4NJG - chains A and B; structure by X-ray diffraction, 2.60 A resolution.

Chain A (and B):
Protein: 7-carboxy-7-deazaguanine synthase
From: Burkholderia multivorans
Notes: EC 4.3.99.3; chain B of this document is another copy of the same molecule, construct and numbering; everything in this record applies to it too
Reference sequence: A9AC61 (A9AC61_BURM1); residues 1-210 here = UniProt positions 1-210
Amino-acid sequence (230 residues; numbered -19 to 210; the number before each row is that of its first residue; numbers below 1 keep their minus sign (Met-19 is residue -19)):
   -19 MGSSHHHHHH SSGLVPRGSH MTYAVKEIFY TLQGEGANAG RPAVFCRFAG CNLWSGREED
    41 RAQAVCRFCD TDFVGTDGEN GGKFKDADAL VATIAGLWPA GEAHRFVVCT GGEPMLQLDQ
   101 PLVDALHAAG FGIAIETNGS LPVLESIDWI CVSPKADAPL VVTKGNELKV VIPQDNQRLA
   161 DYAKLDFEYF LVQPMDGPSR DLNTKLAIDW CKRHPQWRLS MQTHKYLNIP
Unresolved in the structure: -19 to 1
Differences from the reference sequence: expression tag (-19 to 0)
Metal / ion sites: 4Fe-4S cluster Fe: Cys31, Cys46, Cys49 (together with S-adenosylmethionine)
Residues lining bound ligands:
  - 6-carboxypterin (HHS): Phe9, Thr11, Leu12, Gln13, Gly14, Glu15, Phe25, Arg27, Thr51, Thr90, Glu116, His204, Ile209, Pro210
  - S-adenosylmethionine (SAM): Glu15, Phe48, Cys49, Asp50, Thr51, Thr90, Gly91, Gly92, Glu93, Glu116, Thr117, Asn118, Ser133, Lys135, Lys149, Val151, Gln173, Pro174, Met175, Asp176, Gln202
  - 4Fe-4S cluster (SF4): Cys31, Leu33, Trp34, Cys46, Cys49, Phe53, Gly91, Gly92, Asn118, Lys135
Reported in the primary citation:
  - binding site for S-adenosylmethionine: Phe48, Asp50, Gly91 to Glu93, Ser133, Lys135, Val151, Gln173, Asp176
  - binding site for 6-carboxypterin: Phe25, His204, Pro210
  - catalytic residues: Glu116, Pro210 (proposed by the authors, not directly observed)

Chain A / chain B interface:
Pairs across the interface - 53 pairs, chain A then chain B:
  Tyr10(A) with Lys192(B), hydrogen bond (side chain-backbone)
  Thr11(A) with Lys192(B)
  Leu12(A) with Ile188(B), hydrophobic; Cys191(B), hydrophobic; Leu199(B), hydrophobic
  Asn18(A) with Arg198(B)
  Ala19(A) with Leu199(B)
  Gly20(A) with Arg198(B); Leu199(B), hydrogen bond (backbone-backbone)
  Arg21(A) with Arg198(B)
  Pro22(A) with Cys191(B); Pro195(B); Trp197(B)
  Trp78(A) with Pro195(B), hydrophobic
  Pro79(A) with Lys192(B)
  Glu82(A) with Arg193(B); His194(B); Pro195(B)
  Ala83(A) with Pro195(B)
  His84(A) with Pro195(B); Gln196(B)
  Thr184(A) with Leu207(B)
  Ile188(A) with Ile209(B), hydrophobic
  Cys191(A) with Tyr10(B); Leu12(B), hydrophobic; Pro22(B)
  Lys192(A) with Tyr10(B), hydrogen bond (backbone-side chain); Leu12(B); Pro79(B)
  Arg193(A) with Glu82(B)
  His194(A) with Glu82(B)
  Pro195(A) with Pro22(B), hydrophobic; Trp78(B), hydrophobic; Glu82(B); Ala83(B); His84(B)
  Gln196(A) with His84(B)
  Trp197(A) with Pro22(B)
  Arg198(A) with Asn18(B), hydrogen bond; Gly20(B); Arg21(B)
  Leu199(A) with Leu12(B), hydrophobic; Gly20(B), hydrogen bond (backbone-backbone); Leu207(B), hydrophobic
  Met201(A) with Thr203(B); Leu207(B), hydrophobic
  Thr203(A) with Met201(B)
  Tyr206(A) with Met201(B), hydrophobic; Tyr206(B), hydrophobic
  Leu207(A) with Thr184(B); Leu199(B), hydrophobic; Met201(B), hydrophobic
  Ile209(A) with Ile188(B), hydrophobic
Other interface residues (no listed pair), chain B (29 interface residues in all): Thr11, Ala19

Summary:
Chain A and chain B each contribute 29 residues to their interface; the contacts include 5 hydrogen bonds.
Polar pairs include Tyr10(A)-Lys192(B), Arg198(A)-Asn18(B) and Gly20(A)-Leu199(B). Chain A binds 4Fe-4S
cluster, S-adenosylmethionine and 6-carboxypterin. The paper reports catalytic residues Glu116(A) and
Pro210(A); a binding site for S-adenosylmethionine at Phe48(A), Asp50(A) and Gly91(A) among others.
Chain A and chain B are both 7-carboxy-7-deazaguanine synthase (Burkholderia multivorans); the structure,
Crystal Structure of QueE from Burkholderia multivorans in complex with AdoMet and 6-carboxypterin, was
determined by X-ray diffraction (same publication as 4NJH, 4NJI and 4NJJ).
